PDB entry 4QZ5 | X-ray diffraction, 2.80 A resolution | chains B and C of the 28 polymer chains in the assembly

Chain B:
Protein: Proteasome subunit alpha type-3
Source organism: Saccharomyces cerevisiae
Notes: EC 3.4.25.1
UniProtKB: P23638 (PSA3_YEAST); residues 0-257 here correspond to UniProt positions 1-258 (UniProt number = residue number + 1)
Chain sequence (258 residues; each row starts with the number of its first residue; numbering starts at 0):
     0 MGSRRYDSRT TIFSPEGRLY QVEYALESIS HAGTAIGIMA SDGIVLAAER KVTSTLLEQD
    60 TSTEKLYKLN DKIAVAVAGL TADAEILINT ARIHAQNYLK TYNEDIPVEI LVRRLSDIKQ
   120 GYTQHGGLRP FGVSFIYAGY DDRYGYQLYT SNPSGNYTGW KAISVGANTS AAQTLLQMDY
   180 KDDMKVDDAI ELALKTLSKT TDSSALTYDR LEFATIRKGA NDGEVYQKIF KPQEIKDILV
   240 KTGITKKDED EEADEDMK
Disordered / not traced: 0, 245-257
Curated features (UniProtKB/Swiss-Prot):
  - cross-link (Glycyl lysine isopeptide (Lys-Gly)): Lys99 (interchain with G-Cter in ubiquitin), Lys198 (interchain with G-Cter in ubiquitin), Lys230 (interchain with G-Cter in ubiquitin)

Chain C:
Protein: Proteasome subunit alpha type-4
Source organism: Saccharomyces cerevisiae
Notes: EC 3.4.25.1
UniProtKB: P40303 (PSA4_YEAST); residues -1 to 252 here correspond to UniProt positions 1-254 (UniProt number = residue number + 2)
Chain sequence (254 residues; row label = number of the first residue in the row; numbers below 1 keep their minus sign (Met-1 is residue -1)):
    -1 MSGYDRALSI FSPDGHIFQV EYALEAVKRG TCAVGVKGKN CVVLGCERRS TLKLQDTRIT
    59 PSKVSKIDSH VVLSFSGLNA DSRILIEKAR VEAQSHRLTL EDPVTVEYLT RYVAGVQQRY
   119 TQSGGVRPFG VSTLIAGFDP RDDEPKLYQT EPSGIYSSWS AQTIGRNSKT VREFLEKNYD
   179 RKEPPATVEE CVKLTVRSLL EVVQTGAKNI EITVVKPDSD IVALSSEEIN QYVTQIEQEK
   239 QEQQEQDKKK KSNH
Disordered / not traced: -1 to 0, 241-252
Curated features (UniProtKB/Swiss-Prot):
  - modified residue: Thr58 (Phosphothreonine)

Chain B / chain C interface:
Contacting residue pairs (73; chain B residue first):
  Arg3(B) - Arg4(C)
  Asp6(B) - Tyr2(C)  hydrogen bond
  Asp6(B) - Arg4(C)  salt bridge
  Arg8(B) - Arg4(C)
  Thr10(B) - Leu6(C)
  Thr10(B) - Arg125(C)
  Ile11(B) - Leu6(C)  hydrophobic
  Ile11(B) - Gln17(C)
  Phe12(B) - Gln17(C)  hydrogen bond (backbone-side chain)
  Phe12(B) - Tyr20(C)  hydrophobic
  Phe12(B) - Ala21(C)  hydrophobic
  Phe12(B) - Leu76(C)  hydrophobic
  Phe12(B) - Arg125(C)
  Phe12(B) - Pro126(C)
  Phe12(B) - Gly128(C)
  Ser13(B) - Tyr20(C)
  Pro14(B) - Tyr20(C)  hydrophobic
  Pro14(B) - Glu23(C)
  Glu15(B) - Glu23(C)
  Glu15(B) - Arg27(C)  hydrogen bond (backbone-side chain)
  Gly16(B) - Tyr20(C)
  Gly16(B) - Glu23(C)
  Gly16(B) - Ala24(C)
  Gly16(B) - Arg27(C)
  Arg17(B) - Arg27(C)
  Leu18(B) - Arg125(C)
  Met38(B) - Asp54(C)
  Arg112(B) - Arg81(C)
  Ser115(B) - Arg81(C)  hydrogen bond (backbone-side chain)
  Asp116(B) - Arg81(C)  salt bridge
  Gln119(B) - Ala78(C)
  Gln119(B) - Asp79(C)
  Gln119(B) - Ile82(C)
  Thr122(B) - Arg125(C)  hydrogen bond (backbone-side chain)
  Gln123(B) - Tyr118(C)
  Gln123(B) - Gly123(C)
  Gln123(B) - Val124(C)
  Gln123(B) - Arg125(C)  hydrogen bond (backbone-backbone)
  Gln123(B) - Phe127(C)
  His124(B) - Gly123(C)
  His124(B) - Val124(C)
  Gly125(B) - Tyr2(C)
  Gly125(B) - Gly123(C)
  Gly126(B) - Tyr2(C)
  Tyr143(B) - Arg56(C)  hydrogen bond (backbone-side chain)
  Tyr143(B) - Ile57(C)  hydrophobic
  Tyr145(B) - Arg56(C)  hydrogen bond (backbone-side chain)
  Gln146(B) - Ile57(C)
  Leu147(B) - Ile57(C)
  Tyr148(B) - Ile57(C)
  Ser153(B) - Ala78(C)
  Gly154(B) - Ala78(C)
  Gly154(B) - Arg81(C)  hydrogen bond (backbone-side chain)
  Asn155(B) - Asn77(C)
  Asn155(B) - Ala78(C)
  Tyr156(B) - Pro59(C)  hydrophobic
  Tyr156(B) - Arg81(C)
  Gly158(B) - Gln53(C)
  Gly158(B) - Asp54(C)  hydrogen bond (backbone-backbone)
  Gly158(B) - Ile57(C)
  Gly158(B) - Thr58(C)  hydrogen bond (backbone-side chain)
  Trp159(B) - Leu50(C)  hydrophobic
  Trp159(B) - Lys51(C)
  Trp159(B) - Leu52(C)
  Trp159(B) - Gln53(C)
  Trp159(B) - Asp54(C)
  Lys160(B) - Leu52(C)  hydrogen bond (backbone-backbone)
  Lys160(B) - Gln53(C)
  Ala161(B) - Leu52(C)
  Gln172(B) - Leu52(C)
  Leu175(B) - Leu52(C)  hydrophobic
  Gln176(B) - Lys51(C)
  Gln176(B) - Leu52(C)
Also at the interface, not in a pair above, chain B (41 interface residues in all): Glu108, Thr157, Tyr179

In short:
41 residues of chain B and 31 residues of chain C are in contact, with 12 hydrogen bonds and 2 salt bridges.
Among the polar pairs are Asp6(B)-Arg4(C), Asp116(B)-Arg81(C) and Asp6(B)-Tyr2(C).
Here chain B is Proteasome subunit alpha type-3 and chain C is Proteasome subunit alpha type-4, both from
Saccharomyces cerevisiae. Entry 4QZ5 (yCP beta5-A49T-mutant in complex with ONX 0914) was determined by X-ray
diffraction together with 4QUX, 4QUY, 4QV0, 4QV1, 4QV3, 4QV4 and 42 further entries from the same study.
